Entry 7VAU (electron microscopy, 3.30 A resolution); this record covers chains B and E of the 12 polymer chains in the assembly.

# Chain B
Molecule: V-type ATP synthase alpha chain
From: Thermus thermophilus HB8
Notes: EC 7.1.2.2
UniProtKB: Q56403 (VATA_THET8); residue numbers follow UniProt; this construct covers 1-578
Sequence (578 residues; numbered 1 to 578; the number before each row is that of its first residue):
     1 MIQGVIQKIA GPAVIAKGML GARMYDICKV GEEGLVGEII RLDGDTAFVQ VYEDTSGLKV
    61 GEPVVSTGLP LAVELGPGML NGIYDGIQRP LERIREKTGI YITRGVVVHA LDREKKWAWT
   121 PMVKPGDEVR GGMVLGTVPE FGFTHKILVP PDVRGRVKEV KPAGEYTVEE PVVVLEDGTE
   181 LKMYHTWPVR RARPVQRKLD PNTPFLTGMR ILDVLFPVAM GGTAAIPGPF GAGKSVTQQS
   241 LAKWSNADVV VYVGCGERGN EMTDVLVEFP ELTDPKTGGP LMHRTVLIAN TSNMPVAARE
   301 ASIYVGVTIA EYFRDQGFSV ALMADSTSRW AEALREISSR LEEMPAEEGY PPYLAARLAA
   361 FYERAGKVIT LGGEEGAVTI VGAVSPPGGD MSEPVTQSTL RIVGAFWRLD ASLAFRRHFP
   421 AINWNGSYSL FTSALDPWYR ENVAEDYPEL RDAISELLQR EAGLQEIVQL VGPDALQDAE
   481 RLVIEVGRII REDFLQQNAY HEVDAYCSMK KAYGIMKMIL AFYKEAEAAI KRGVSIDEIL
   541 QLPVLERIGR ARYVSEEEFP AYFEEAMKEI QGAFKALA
Unresolved in the structure: 33
Differences from the reference sequence: conflict Ala-232 (Ser in Q56403), Ser-235 (Thr in Q56403)

# Chain E
Molecule: V-type ATP synthase beta chain
From: Thermus thermophilus HB8
UniProtKB: Q56404 (VATB_THET8); numbering as in UniProt (aligned over 1-478)
Sequence (478 residues; numbered 1 to 478; the number before each row is that of its first residue):
     1 MDLLKKEYTG ITYISGPLLF VENAKDLAYG AIVDIKDGTG RVRGGQVIEV SEEYAVIQVF
    61 EETTGLDLAT TSVSLVEDVA RLGVSKEMLG RRFNGIGKPI DGLPPITPEK RLPITGLPLN
   121 PVARRKPEQF IQTGISTIDV MNTLVRGQKL PIFSGSGLPA NEIAAQIARQ ATVRPDLSGE
   181 GEKEEPFAVV FAAMGITQRE LSYFIQEFER TGALSRSVLF LNKADDPTIE RILTPRMALT
   241 VAEYLAFEHD YHVLVILTDM TNYCEALREI GAAREEIPGR RGYPGYMYTD LATIYERAGV
   301 VEGKKGSVTQ IPILSMPDDD RTHPIPDLTG YITEGQIQLS RELHRKGIYP PIDPLPSLSR
   361 LMNNGVGKGK TREDHKQVSD QLYSAYANGV DIRKLVAIIG EDALTENDRR YLQFADAFER
   421 FFINQGQQNR SIEESLQIAW ALLSMLPQGE LKRISKDHIG KYYGQKLEEI WGAPQALD
Unresolved in the structure: 1-2, 471-478
Ligand contacts: ATP (adenosine-5'-triphosphate): Gly-330, Tyr-331, Arg-360

# Interface between chain B and chain E
Residue-residue contacts - 43 pairs, chain B then chain E:
  Leu-20(B) / Leu-68(E)  hydrophobic
  Gly-21(B) / Asp-67(E)
  Gly-21(B) / Ala-69(E)
  Ala-22(B) / Leu-66(E)
  Ala-22(B) / Asp-67(E)
  Arg-23(B) / Gly-65(E)
  Arg-23(B) / Leu-66(E)
  Met-24(B) / Ile-14(E)  hydrophobic
  Met-24(B) / Thr-63(E)
  Met-24(B) / Gly-65(E)
  Met-24(B) / Leu-66(E)  hydrogen bond (backbone-backbone)
  Tyr-25(B) / Thr-64(E)
  Arg-41(B) / Tyr-13(E)
  Arg-41(B) / Ile-14(E)
  Arg-41(B) / Ser-15(E)
  Leu-42(B) / Tyr-13(E)
  Leu-42(B) / Ile-14(E)  hydrogen bond (backbone-backbone)
  Leu-42(B) / Asp-67(E)
  Asp-43(B) / Thr-12(E)
  Asp-43(B) / Tyr-13(E)
  Asp-43(B) / Leu-68(E)
  Gly-44(B) / Thr-12(E)
  Gly-44(B) / Leu-68(E)
  Leu-199(B) / Gln-198(E)
  Asp-200(B) / Ser-202(E)  hydrogen bond
  Asp-200(B) / Gln-206(E)  hydrogen bond
  Ala-346(B) / Arg-268(E)
  Glu-347(B) / Arg-268(E)  salt bridge
  Glu-347(B) / Arg-281(E)
  Pro-352(B) / Ala-272(E)  hydrophobic
  Tyr-353(B) / Glu-269(E)
  Ala-355(B) / Glu-265(E)
  Ala-356(B) / Thr-228(E)
  Glu-363(B) / Thr-197(E)
  Glu-363(B) / Gln-198(E)  hydrogen bond (side chain-backbone)
  Glu-363(B) / Ala-224(E)
  Gln-397(B) / Asp-318(E)
  Arg-401(B) / Asn-262(E)  hydrogen bond
  Arg-401(B) / Glu-265(E)  salt bridge
  Ile-402(B) / Arg-199(E)  hydrogen bond (backbone-side chain)
  Asn-425(B) / Arg-345(E)  hydrogen bond (backbone-side chain)
  Leu-430(B) / Arg-199(E)
  Gln-459(B) / Arg-345(E)
Other interface residues (no listed pair), chain B (33 interface residues in all): Lys-198, Pro-201, Met-344, Ala-360, Leu-400, Val-403, Gly-404, Phe-431
Other interface residues (no listed pair), chain E (33 interface residues in all): Ser-156, Gly-157, Lys-223, Asp-225, Thr-261, Tyr-283, Ser-315

# Summary
Chain B and chain E each contribute 33 residues to their interface, with 8 hydrogen bonds and 2 salt bridges.
Polar contacts include Glu-347(B)/Arg-268(E), Arg-401(B)/Glu-265(E) and Asp-200(B)/Ser-202(E). Ligands of
chain E: ATP.
Chain B is V-type ATP synthase alpha chain and chain E is V-type ATP synthase beta chain, both from Thermus
thermophilus HB8; the structure, V1EG of V/A-ATPase from Thermus thermophilus at low ATP concentration,
state2-2, was determined by electron microscopy together with 7VAI, 7VAJ, 7VAK, 7VAL, 7VAM, 7VAN and 11
further entries from the same study.
